3OAC - chains A and C of the 4 polymer chains in the assembly; structure by X-ray diffraction, 2.60 A resolution.

== Chain A ==
Molecule: Geranyl diphosphate synthase large subunit
From: Mentha x piperita
Notes: EC 2.5.1.1
Reference sequence: Q9SBR3 (Q9SBR3_MENPI); residues 2-295 here correspond to UniProt positions 84-377 (UniProt number = residue number + 82)
Chain sequence (295 residues; row label = number of the first residue in the row):
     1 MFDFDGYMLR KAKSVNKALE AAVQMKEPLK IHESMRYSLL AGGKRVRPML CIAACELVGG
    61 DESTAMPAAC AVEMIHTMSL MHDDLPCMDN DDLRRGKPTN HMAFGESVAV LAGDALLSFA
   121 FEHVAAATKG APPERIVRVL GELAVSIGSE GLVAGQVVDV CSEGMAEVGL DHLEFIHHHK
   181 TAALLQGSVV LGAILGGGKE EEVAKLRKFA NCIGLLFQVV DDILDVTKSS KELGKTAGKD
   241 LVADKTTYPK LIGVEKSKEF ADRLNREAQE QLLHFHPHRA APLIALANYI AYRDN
Unresolved in the structure: 229-244
Sequence notes: expression tag (1)

== Chain C ==
Molecule: Geranyl diphosphate synthase small subunit
From: Mentha x piperita
Notes: EC 2.5.1.1; engineered mutation(s): DELETION
Reference sequence: Q9SBR4 (Q9SBR4_MENPI); residues 2-266 here correspond to UniProt positions 49-313 (UniProt number = residue number + 47)
Chain sequence (264 residues; row label = number of the first residue in the row; note: 10 numbers in that range are skipped by the numbering (no residue carries them; nothing is unmodelled there)):
     1 MQPYWAAIEA DIERYLKKSI TIRPPETVFG PMHHLTFAAP ATAASTLCLA ACELVGGDRS
    61 QAMAAAAAIH LVHAAAYVHE HLP
    94 PAIQHKYGPN VELLTGDGIV PFGFELLAGS VDPARTDDPD RILRVIIEIS RAGGPEGMIS
   154 GLHREEEIVD GNTSLDFIEY VCKKKYGEMH ACGAACGAIL GGAAEEEIQK LRNFGLYQGT
   214 LRGMMEMKNS HQLIDENIIG KLKELALEEL GGFHGKNAEL MSSLVAEPSL YAAHHHHHHH
   274 H
Unresolved in the structure: 1, 260-274
Sequence notes: expression tag (1, 267-274)

== Chain A / chain C interface ==
Residue-residue contacts (15; chain A residue first):
  K17(A) - E237(C)  salt bridge
  K17(A) - E241(C)  salt bridge
  E20(A) - K234(C)  salt bridge
  M25(A) - D169(C)
  M25(A) - F170(C)
  M25(A) - Y173(C)
  M25(A) - K176(C)
  K26(A) - Y173(C)
  E27(A) - R157(C)  salt bridge
  E27(A) - Y173(C)
  L29(A) - R157(C)
  L29(A) - F170(C)  hydrophobic
  L29(A) - Y173(C)  hydrophobic
  E33(A) - S167(C)  hydrogen bond
  R36(A) - D169(C)  salt bridge

== In short ==
The interface between chain A and chain C involves 8 residues on one side and 9 on the other, with 1 hydrogen
bond and 5 salt bridges. Among the polar pairs are K17(A)-E237(C), K17(A)-E241(C) and E20(A)-K234(C).
Here chain A is Geranyl diphosphate synthase large subunit and chain C is Geranyl diphosphate synthase small
subunit, both from Mentha x piperita. Entry 3OAC (Mint deletion mutant of heterotetrameric geranyl
pyrophosphate synthase in complex with ligands) was determined by X-ray diffraction together with 3OAB from
the same study.
